PDB entry 8ZJW | electron microscopy, 2.35 A resolution | chains E and G of the 28 polymer chains in the assembly

[Chain E (and G)]
Molecule: Alpha subunit of light-harvesting 1 complex
Source organism: Roseospirillum parvum
Notes: chain G of this document is another copy of the same molecule, construct and numbering; everything in this record applies to it too
UniProt: Q6XBJ8 (Q6XBJ8_9PROT); residue numbers follow UniProt; this construct covers 1-67
Chain sequence (67 residues; each row starts with the number of its first residue):
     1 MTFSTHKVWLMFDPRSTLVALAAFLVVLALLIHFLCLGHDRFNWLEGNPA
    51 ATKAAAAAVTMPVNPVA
Disordered / not traced: 54-67
Metal / ion sites: bacteriochlorophyll a Mg near Met1 (its only coordinating residue here)
Small-molecule neighbours:
  - bacteriochlorophyll a (BCL), molecule 1: Met1, Val8, Phe12, Thr17, Ile32
  - bacteriochlorophyll a (BCL), molecule 2: Met1, Thr2, Phe3
  - bacteriochlorophyll a (BCL), molecule 3: Leu18, Val19, Leu21, Ala22, Leu25, Val26, Ala29, His33, Cys36, Phe42, Trp44
  - bacteriochlorophyll a (BCL), molecule 4: Leu25, Leu28, Ala29, Ile32, His33, Cys36, Phe42
  - spirilloxanthin (CRT), molecule 1: Met1, Thr5, Lys7, Val8, Met11
  - spirilloxanthin (CRT), molecule 2: Leu18, Leu21, Phe24, Leu25, Leu28, Leu31, Ile32, Leu35
  - spirilloxanthin (CRT), molecule 3: Val26, Ala29, Leu30, His33, Phe34, Leu37, Trp44

[Chain E / chain G interface]
Residue-residue contacts (18):
  Pro14(E) with Met11(G), hydrophobic
  Arg15(E) with Met11(G); Phe12(G)
  Leu18(E) with Phe12(G), hydrophobic
  Val19(E) with Phe12(G), hydrophobic
  Leu30(E) with Leu31(G), hydrophobic
  Phe34(E) with Leu31(G), hydrophobic; Leu35(G), hydrophobic
  Leu37(E) with Leu35(G), hydrophobic
  Asn43(E) with His39(G), hydrogen bond
  Leu45(E) with Leu35(G); His39(G); Phe42(G)
  Glu46(E) with His39(G); Thr52(G); Lys53(G), salt bridge
  Gly47(E) with Lys53(G)
  Asn48(E) with Lys53(G), hydrogen bond
Interface residues without a listed pair, chain E (14 interface residues in all): Val26, Trp44
Interface residues without a listed pair, chain G (11 interface residues in all): Phe24, Asp40, Arg41

[In short]
The interface between chain E and chain G involves 14 residues on one side and 11 on the other, with 2
hydrogen bonds and 1 salt bridge. Among the polar pairs are Glu46(E)-Lys53(G), Asn43(E)-His39(G) and
Asn48(E)-Lys53(G).
Chain E and chain G are both Alpha subunit of light-harvesting 1 complex (Roseospirillum parvum); the
structure, Cryo-EM structure of photosynthetic LH1' complex of Roseospirillum parvum, was determined by
electron microscopy together with 8ZK2 from the same study.
